7Q7J - chains H and M of the 3 polymer chains in the assembly; structure by X-ray diffraction, 2.69 A resolution.

Chain H:
Name: Reaction center protein H chain
Organism: Cereibacter sphaeroides
Reference sequence: P0C0Y7 (RCEH_RHOSH); numbering as in UniProt (aligned over 10-250)
Chain sequence (241 residues; each row starts with the number of its first residue):
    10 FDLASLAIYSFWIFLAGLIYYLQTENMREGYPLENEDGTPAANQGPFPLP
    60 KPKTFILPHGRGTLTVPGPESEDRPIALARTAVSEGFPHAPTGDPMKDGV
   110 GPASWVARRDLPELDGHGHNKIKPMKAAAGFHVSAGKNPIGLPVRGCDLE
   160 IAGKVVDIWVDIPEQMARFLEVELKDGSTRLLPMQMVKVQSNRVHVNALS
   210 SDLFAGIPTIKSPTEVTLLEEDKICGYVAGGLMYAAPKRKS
Unresolved in the structure: 250

Chain M:
Name: Reaction center protein M chain
Organism: Cereibacter sphaeroides
Reference sequence: P0C0Y9 (RCEM_RHOSH); residues 1-302 here correspond to UniProt positions 2-303 (UniProt number = residue number + 1)
Chain sequence (302 residues; row label = number of the first residue in the row):
     1 AEYQNIFTQVQVRGPADLGMTEDVNLANRSGVGPFSTLLGWFGNAQLGPI
    51 YLGSLGVLSLFSGLMWFFTIGIWFWYQAGWNPAVFLRDLFFFSLEPPAPE
   101 YGLSFAAPLKEGGLWLIASFFMFVAVWSWWGRTYLRAQALGMGKHTAWAF
   151 LSAIWLWMVLGFIRPILMGSWSEAVPYGIFSHLDWTNNFSLVHGNLHYNP
   201 FHGLSIAFLYGSALLFAMHGATILAVSRFGGERELEQIADRGTAAERAAL
   251 FWRWTMGFNATMEGIHRWAIWMAVLVTLTGGIGILLSGTVVDNWYVWGQN
   301 HG
Unresolved in the structure: 1, 302
Sequence notes: engineered mutation Thr-8 (Ser9 in P0C0Y9), His-197 (Phe198 in P0C0Y9)
Swiss-Prot annotation at these positions:
  - binding site ((7R,8Z)-bacteriochlorophyll b): His-182, His-202
  - binding site (Fe cation): His-219, Glu-234, His-266
  - binding site (a ubiquinone): Trp-252
Metal / ion sites: Fe ion: His-219, Glu-234, His-266 (shared with 2 residues of chain L)
Residues lining bound ligands:
  - bacteriochlorophyll a (BCL), molecule 1: Trp-66, Met-122, Val-126, Phe-150, Ala-153, Ile-154, Leu-156, Trp-157, Leu-160, Trp-185, Thr-186, Asn-187, Phe-189, Ser-190, Asn-195, Leu-196, His-197, Phe-201, His-202, Ser-205, Ile-206, Leu-209, Tyr-210, Val-276, Thr-277, Gly-280, Gly-281, Ile-284
  - bacteriochlorophyll a (BCL), molecule 2: Met-122, Trp-157, Leu-160, Val-175, Ile-179, His-182, Leu-183, Trp-185, Thr-186
  - bacteriochlorophyll a (BCL), molecule 3: Thr-186, His-197, Tyr-210
  - bacteriochlorophyll a (BCL), molecule 4: His-197, Gly-203, Ile-206, Ala-207, Tyr-210, Gly-211, Leu-214
  - bacteriopheophytin a (BPH), molecule 1: Ser-59, Leu-60, Gly-63, Ala-125, Val-126, Trp-129, Thr-133, Thr-146, Ala-149, Phe-150, Ala-153, Ala-273, Val-274, Thr-277
  - bacteriopheophytin a (BPH), molecule 2: Tyr-210, Ala-213, Leu-214, Ala-217, Met-218, Trp-252, Thr-255, Met-256
  - speroidenone (SPN): Trp-66, Phe-67, Phe-68, Ile-70, Gly-71, Ile-72, Phe-74, Trp-75, Phe-85, Leu-89, Trp-115, Leu-116, Ser-119, Phe-120, Met-122, Phe-123, Trp-157, Met-158, Gly-161, Phe-162, Trp-171, Ala-174, Val-175, Pro-176, Tyr-177, Gly-178, Ile-179, His-182
  - ubiquinone-7 (UQ7): Leu-214, Leu-215, Met-218, His-219, Thr-222, Ile-223, Ala-245, Ala-248, Ala-249, Trp-252, Met-256, Phe-258, Asn-259, Ala-260, Thr-261, Met-262, Ile-265, Trp-268, Met-272

Chain H / chain M interface:
Pairs across the interface - 114 pairs, chain H then chain M:
  Asp-11(H) with Trp-297(M), hydrogen bond; His-301(M), salt bridge
  Ala-13(H) with Val-291(M), hydrophobic; Trp-297(M)
  Ser-14(H) with Trp-297(M); His-301(M), hydrogen bond
  Ala-16(H) with Phe-201(M)
  Ile-17(H) with Pro-200(M), hydrophobic; Phe-201(M), hydrophobic; Leu-204(M), hydrophobic
  Phe-20(H) with Phe-201(M), hydrophobic; Leu-204(M), hydrophobic; Leu-275(M), hydrophobic; Thr-279(M)
  Trp-21(H) with Leu-204(M), hydrophobic
  Phe-23(H) with Trp-271(M), hydrophobic
  Leu-27(H) with Trp-271(M); Leu-275(M), hydrophobic
  Tyr-30(H) with Arg-267(M)
  Leu-31(H) with Arg-267(M); Trp-268(M), hydrophobic; Trp-271(M)
  Gln-32(H) with Phe-258(M)
  Glu-34(H) with Arg-267(M), salt bridge
  Asn-35(H) with Asn-259(M); Ala-260(M); Thr-261(M), hydrogen bond (side chain-backbone); Gly-264(M); Ile-265(M), hydrogen bond (side chain-backbone); Trp-268(M)
  Glu-38(H) with Ile-238(M); Arg-241(M), salt bridge; Thr-261(M)
  Leu-42(H) with Arg-253(M)
  Lys-62(H) with Glu-263(M), salt bridge; Arg-267(M)
  Phe-64(H) with Ile-238(M), hydrophobic; Glu-263(M)
  Leu-66(H) with Ala-239(M), hydrophobic
  Leu-73(H) with Ile-238(M); Ala-239(M)
  Glu-79(H) with Arg-241(M), salt bridge
  Pro-111(H) with Arg-247(M), hydrogen bond (backbone-side chain)
  Ser-113(H) with Thr-243(M); Arg-247(M), hydrogen bond (backbone-side chain)
  Val-115(H) with Arg-241(M); Gly-242(M); Thr-243(M); Glu-246(M)
  Arg-117(H) with Glu-236(M), hydrogen bond (side chain-backbone); Gln-237(M); Asp-240(M), hydrogen bond (side chain-backbone); Arg-241(M); Gly-242(M)
  Arg-118(H) with Glu-236(M), salt bridge; Asp-240(M), salt bridge
  Glu-122(H) with Arg-233(M), salt bridge; Glu-236(M)
  Gly-125(H) with Met-20(M)
  His-126(H) with Met-20(M)
  Ile-131(H) with Arg-233(M)
  Ala-138(H) with Pro-15(M)
  Gly-139(H) with Arg-13(M)
  Phe-140(H) with Arg-13(M); Gly-14(M); Pro-15(M)
  His-141(H) with Val-12(M); Arg-13(M), hydrogen bond (backbone-backbone)
  Val-142(H) with Val-10(M), hydrophobic; Gln-11(M)
  Ser-143(H) with Gln-11(M), hydrogen bond (backbone-backbone); Val-12(M); Arg-13(M)
  Ala-144(H) with Val-10(M); Gln-11(M), hydrogen bond (backbone-backbone); Thr-37(M); Trp-41(M), hydrophobic
  Gly-145(H) with Gln-9(M); Trp-41(M)
  Lys-146(H) with Val-10(M)
  Val-169(H) with Val-12(M), hydrophobic
  Pro-172(H) with Asp-17(M)
  Glu-173(H) with Asn-44(M)
  Gln-174(H) with Val-12(M); Arg-13(M); Gly-14(M), hydrogen bond (side chain-backbone); Pro-15(M), hydrogen bond (side chain-backbone); Phe-35(M)
  Met-175(H) with Val-12(M)
  Ala-176(H) with Val-12(M)
  Arg-177(H) with Glu-232(M), salt bridge; Arg-233(M)
  Met-193(H) with Tyr-3(M); Gln-9(M)
  Gln-194(H) with Tyr-3(M); Asn-5(M); Ser-227(M); Arg-228(M)
  Met-195(H) with Arg-228(M)
  Val-196(H) with Tyr-3(M); Gln-9(M), hydrogen bond (backbone-side chain)
  Lys-197(H) with Glu-2(M); Gln-9(M)
  Val-198(H) with Gln-9(M), hydrogen bond (backbone-side chain)
  Leu-227(H) with Arg-233(M); Glu-236(M)
  Glu-230(H) with Arg-233(M), salt bridge
  Asp-231(H) with Gly-242(M); Thr-243(M), hydrogen bond (side chain-backbone)
  Cys-234(H) with Arg-228(M), hydrogen bond (side chain-backbone); Phe-229(M)
  Gly-235(H) with Arg-247(M)
  Ala-238(H) with Phe-229(M), hydrophobic
  Leu-241(H) with Arg-228(M)
Also at the interface, not in a pair above, chain H (70 interface residues in all): Leu-12, Leu-24, Arg-37, Tyr-40, Glu-81, Gly-110, Ala-112, Trp-114, Lys-130, Pro-148, Pro-192
Also at the interface, not in a pair above, chain M (56 interface residues in all): Ala-16, Gly-19, Phe-208, Leu-286, Val-290, Trp-294

Overview:
The interface between chain H and chain M involves 70 residues on one side and 56 on the other, with 17
hydrogen bonds and 10 salt bridges. Polar contacts include Asp-11(H)/His-301(M), Glu-34(H)/Arg-267(M) and
Glu-38(H)/Arg-241(M).
Here chain H is Reaction center protein H chain and chain M is Reaction center protein M chain, both from
Cereibacter sphaeroides. Entry 7Q7J (Room temperature structure of the Rhodobacter Sphaeroides Photosynthetic
Reaction Center F(M197)H mutant at 75 MPa helium ...) was determined by X-ray diffraction.
